Entry 2F9U (X-ray diffraction, 2.60 A resolution); this record covers chains B and D of the 4 polymer chains in the assembly.

Chain B (and D):
Name: polyprotein
Notes: fragment: Residues: 21-39; chain D of this document is another copy of the same molecule, construct and numbering; everything in this record applies to it too
Chain sequence (23 residues; row label = number of the first residue in the row):
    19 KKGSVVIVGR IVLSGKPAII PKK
Construct notes: cloning artifact (19-20, 40-41); engineered mutation S22 (Cys576 in 51039195)

Interface between chain B and chain D:
Pairs across the interface (13; chain B residue first):
  G33(B) - S32(D)
  K34(B) - L31(D)
  K34(B) - S32(D)
  K34(B) - G33(D)  hydrogen bond (backbone-backbone)
  P35(B) - V30(D)
  P35(B) - L31(D)
  A36(B) - I29(D)
  A36(B) - V30(D)  hydrogen bond (backbone-backbone)
  I37(B) - R28(D)
  I37(B) - I29(D)  hydrophobic
  I38(B) - R28(D)  hydrogen bond (backbone-backbone)
  I38(B) - V30(D)  hydrophobic
  K40(B) - V26(D)
Other interface residues (no listed pair), chain D (8 interface residues in all): G27

Summary:
7 residues of chain B face 8 of chain D across their interface, with 3 hydrogen bonds. Main-chain hydrogen
bonds include K34(B)-G33(D), A36(B)-V30(D) and I38(B)-R28(D).
Both chains are polyprotein. Entry 2F9U (HCV NS3 protease domain with NS4a peptide and a ketoamide inhibitor
with a P2 norborane) was determined by X-ray diffraction.
